PDB entry 8YDZ | electron microscopy, 5.20 A resolution (low resolution: residue-level contacts below are approximate; hydrogen-bond / salt-bridge calls are withheld) | chains B and F of the 6 polymer chains in the assembly

# Chain B
Protein: Spike glycoprotein
Organism: Severe acute respiratory syndrome coronavirus 2
Reference sequence: P0DTC2 (SPIKE_SARS2); numbering as in UniProt (aligned over 13-1208)
Amino-acid sequence (1307 residues; each row starts with the number of its first residue; numbers below 1 keep their minus sign (Met-18 is residue -18)):
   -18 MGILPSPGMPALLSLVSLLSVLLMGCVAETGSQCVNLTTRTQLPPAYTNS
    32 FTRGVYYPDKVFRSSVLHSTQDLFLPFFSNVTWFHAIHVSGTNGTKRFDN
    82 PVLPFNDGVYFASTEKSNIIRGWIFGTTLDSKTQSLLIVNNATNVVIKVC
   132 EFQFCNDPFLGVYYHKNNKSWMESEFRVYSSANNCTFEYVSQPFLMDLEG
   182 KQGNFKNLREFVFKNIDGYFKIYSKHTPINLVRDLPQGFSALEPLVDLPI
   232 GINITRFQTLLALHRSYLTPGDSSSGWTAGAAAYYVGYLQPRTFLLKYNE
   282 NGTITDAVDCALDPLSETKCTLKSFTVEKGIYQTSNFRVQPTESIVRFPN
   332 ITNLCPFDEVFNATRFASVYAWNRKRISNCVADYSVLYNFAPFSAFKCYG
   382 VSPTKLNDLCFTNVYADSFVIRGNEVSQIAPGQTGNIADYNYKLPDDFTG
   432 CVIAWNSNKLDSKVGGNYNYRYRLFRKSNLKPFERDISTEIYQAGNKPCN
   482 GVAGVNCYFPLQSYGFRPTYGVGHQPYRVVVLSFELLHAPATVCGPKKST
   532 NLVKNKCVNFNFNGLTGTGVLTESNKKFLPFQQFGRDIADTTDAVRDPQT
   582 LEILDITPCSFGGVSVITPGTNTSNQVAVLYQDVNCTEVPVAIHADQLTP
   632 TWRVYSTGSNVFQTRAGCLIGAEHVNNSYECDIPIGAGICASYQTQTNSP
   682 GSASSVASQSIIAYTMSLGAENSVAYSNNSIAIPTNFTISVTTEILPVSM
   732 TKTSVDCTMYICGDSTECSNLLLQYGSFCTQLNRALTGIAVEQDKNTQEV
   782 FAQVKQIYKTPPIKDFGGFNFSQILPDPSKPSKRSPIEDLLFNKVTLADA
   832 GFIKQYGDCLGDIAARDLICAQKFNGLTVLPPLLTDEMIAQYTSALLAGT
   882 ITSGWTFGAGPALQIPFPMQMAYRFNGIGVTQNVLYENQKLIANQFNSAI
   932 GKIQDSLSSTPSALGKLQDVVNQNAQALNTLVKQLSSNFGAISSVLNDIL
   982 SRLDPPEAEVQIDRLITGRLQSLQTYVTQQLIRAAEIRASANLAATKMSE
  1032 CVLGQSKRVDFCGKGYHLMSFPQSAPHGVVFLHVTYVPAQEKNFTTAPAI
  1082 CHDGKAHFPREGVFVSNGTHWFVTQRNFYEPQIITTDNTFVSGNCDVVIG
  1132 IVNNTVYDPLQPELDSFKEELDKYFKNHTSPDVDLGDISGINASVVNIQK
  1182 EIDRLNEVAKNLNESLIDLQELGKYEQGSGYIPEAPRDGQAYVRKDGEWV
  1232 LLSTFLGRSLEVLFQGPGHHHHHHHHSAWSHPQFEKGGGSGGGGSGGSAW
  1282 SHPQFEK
Unresolved in the structure: -18 to 26, 71-79, 146-151, 174-185, 248-256, 332-333, 621-639, 673-686, 829-852, 1147-1288
Construct notes: initiating methionine (-18); expression tag (-17 to 12, 1209-1288); variant Asp339 (Gly in P0DTC2), Phe371 (Ser in P0DTC2), Pro373 (Ser in P0DTC2), Ala376 (Thr in P0DTC2), Asn405 (Asp in P0DTC2), Ser408 (Arg in P0DTC2), Asn417 (Lys in P0DTC2), Lys440 (Asn in P0DTC2), Arg452 (Leu in P0DTC2), Asn477 (Ser in P0DTC2), Lys478 (Thr in P0DTC2), Ala484 (Glu in P0DTC2), Val486 (Phe in P0DTC2), Arg498 (Gln in P0DTC2), Tyr501 (Asn in P0DTC2), His505 (Tyr in P0DTC2); conflict Gly682 (Arg in P0DTC2), Ser683 (Arg in P0DTC2), Ser685 (Arg in P0DTC2); engineered mutation Pro817 (Phe in P0DTC2), Pro892 (Ala in P0DTC2), Pro899 (Ala in P0DTC2), Pro942 (Ala in P0DTC2), Pro986 (Lys in P0DTC2), Pro987 (Val in P0DTC2)
Curated features (UniProtKB/Swiss-Prot):
  - region: Asn280 to Cys301 (Putative superantigen), Asn448 to Tyr451, Tyr453 to Phe456 (Immunodominant HLA epitope recognized by the CD8+), Pro681, Ala684 (Putative superantigen), Ser816 to Tyr837 (Fusion peptide 1), Lys835 to Phe855 (Fusion peptide 2), Asp1163 to Glu1202 (Heptad repeat 2)
  - site: Arg815, Ser816 (Cleavage)
  - glycosylation: Asn17 (N-linked (GlcNAc...) (complex) asparagine), Asn61 (N-linked (GlcNAc...) (hybrid) asparagine), Asn74 (N-linked (GlcNAc...) (complex) asparagine), Asn122 (N-linked (GlcNAc...) (hybrid) asparagine), Asn149 (N-linked (GlcNAc...) (complex) asparagine), Asn165 (N-linked (GlcNAc...) (complex) asparagine), Asn234 (N-linked (GlcNAc...) (high mannose) asparagine), Asn282 (N-linked (GlcNAc...) (complex) asparagine), Thr323 (O-linked (GalNAc) threonine), Ser325 (O-linked (HexNAc...) serine), Asn331 (N-linked (GlcNAc...) (complex) asparagine), Asn343 (N-linked (GlcNAc...) (complex) asparagine), Asn603 (N-linked (GlcNAc...) (hybrid) asparagine), Asn616 (N-linked (GlcNAc...) (complex) asparagine), Asn657 (N-linked (GlcNAc...) (complex) asparagine), Thr676 (O-linked (GlcNAc...) threonine), Thr678 (O-linked (GlcNAc...) threonine), Asn709 (N-linked (GlcNAc...) (high mannose) asparagine), Asn717 (N-linked (GlcNAc...) (hybrid) asparagine), Asn801 (N-linked (GlcNAc...) (hybrid) asparagine) and 6 more in UniProt
Disulfide bonds: Cys131-Cys166, Cys291-Cys301, Cys336-Cys361, Cys379-Cys432, Cys391-Cys525, Cys480-Cys488, Cys538-Cys590, Cys617-Cys649, Cys662-Cys671, Cys738-Cys760, Cys743-Cys749, Cys1032-Cys1043, Cys1082-Cys1126
Glycans and other covalent adducts: N-acetylglucosamine (NAG) linked to Asn331, Asn603, Asn616, Asn709, Asn717, Asn801, Asn1098
Reported in the primary citation:
  - mutagenesis - Y489F, G502A: abolished binding to ACE2
  - mutagenesis - N460K: unchanged binding to CeSPIACE (chain F)
  - mutagenesis - D420F, D420K: decreased binding to CeSPIACE (chain F)

# Chain F
Protein: CeSPIACE
Amino-acid sequence (39 residues; numbered 1 to 39; the number before each row is that of its first residue):
     1 DKLWILQKIYEIMVRLDEEGHGEASLMVSDLIYEFMKRD

# How chain B and chain F interact
Residue-residue contacts - 38 pairs, chain B then chain F:
  Arg403(B) with Leu26(F); Asp30(F)
  Gly416(B) with Tyr33(F)
  Asn417(B) with Tyr33(F)
  Asp420(B) with Tyr33(F); Lys37(F)
  Tyr421(B) with Tyr33(F); Lys37(F)
  Tyr449(B) with Asp17(F)
  Tyr453(B) with Ser29(F)
  Leu455(B) with Met13(F); Ser29(F); Ile32(F)
  Phe456(B) with Tyr10(F); Ile32(F); Met36(F)
  Asn460(B) with Lys37(F)
  Tyr473(B) with Met36(F)
  Ala475(B) with Leu3(F); Leu6(F)
  Gly476(B) with Leu3(F)
  Val486(B) with Gln7(F)
  Asn487(B) with Leu3(F); Gln7(F)
  Tyr489(B) with Leu6(F); Gln7(F); Tyr10(F)
  Phe490(B) with Tyr10(F)
  Gln493(B) with Tyr10(F); Met13(F)
  Tyr495(B) with Leu26(F)
  Arg498(B) with Gly20(F)
  Tyr501(B) with Gly22(F); Glu23(F); Leu26(F)
  Gly502(B) with Glu23(F)
  His505(B) with Glu23(F); Met27(F)
Also at the interface, not in a pair above, chain B (30 interface residues in all): Asn405, Glu406, Thr415, Asn477, Gly485, Ser494, Thr500
Interface features reported in the paper:
  - hot spots on chain B (mutagenesis) - D420F, D420K: decreased binding to another copy of this molecule

# Summary
30 residues of chain B face 17 of chain F across their interface. From the paper: Y489F and G502A of chain B
abolish binding to ACE2; D420F and D420K of chain B reduce binding to CeSPIACE (chain F).
Chain B is Spike glycoprotein (Severe acute respiratory syndrome coronavirus 2) and chain F is CeSPIACE; the
structure, Cryo-EM structure of SARS-CoV-2 spike ectodomain (HexaPro, Omicron BA.5 variant) in complex with
CeSPIACE, class 2, was determined by electron microscopy together with 8YDP, 8YDQ, 8YDR, 8YDS, 8YDT, 8YDU and
4 further entries from the same study.
